Entry 4B6J (X-ray diffraction, 3.34 A resolution); this record covers chains B and C of the 4 polymer chains in the assembly.

# Chain B (and C)
Name: Phosphoserine phosphatase
From: Thermococcus onnurineus NA1
Notes: EC 3.1.3.3; chain C of this document is another copy of the same molecule, construct and numbering; everything in this record applies to it too
UniProtKB: B6YX36 (B6YX36_THEON); residue numbers follow UniProt; this construct covers 1-194
Chain sequence (201 residues; row label = number of the first residue in the row; numbers below 1 keep their minus sign (Gly-6 is residue -6)):
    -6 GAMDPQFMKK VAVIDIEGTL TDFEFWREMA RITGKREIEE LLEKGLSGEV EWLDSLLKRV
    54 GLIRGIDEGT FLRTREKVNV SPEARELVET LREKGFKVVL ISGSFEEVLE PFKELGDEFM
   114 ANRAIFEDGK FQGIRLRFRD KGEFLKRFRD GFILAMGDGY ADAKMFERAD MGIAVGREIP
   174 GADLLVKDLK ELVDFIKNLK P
Disordered / not traced: 194
Differences from the reference sequence: expression tag (-6 to 0)

# Chain B / chain C interface
Contacting residue pairs - 55 pairs, chain B then chain C:
  Gly-6(B) with Arg57(C); Ile118(C); Gln125(C); Gly126(C)
  Ala-5(B) with Val53(C); Gln125(C); Gly126(C); Ile127(C), hydrogen bond (backbone-backbone)
  Met-4(B) with Leu50(C), hydrophobic; Ile127(C); Leu129(C), hydrophobic
  Asp-3(B) with Ile118(C); Ile127(C), hydrogen bond (backbone-backbone); Arg128(C), salt bridge; Leu129(C), hydrogen bond (backbone-backbone)
  Pro-2(B) with Leu129(C)
  Gln-1(B) with Arg116(C); Leu129(C), hydrogen bond (backbone-backbone); Arg130(C), hydrogen bond
  Phe0(B) with Leu129(C), hydrogen bond (backbone-backbone); Arg130(C); Phe131(C), hydrophobic; Arg132(C)
  Val53(B) with Ala-5(C)
  Lys106(B) with Glu107(C), salt bridge
  Asp110(B) with Arg116(C), hydrogen bond (backbone-side chain); Arg130(C), hydrogen bond (backbone-side chain)
  Glu111(B) with Arg130(C), salt bridge; Arg140(C), salt bridge
  Arg116(B) with Asp110(C), hydrogen bond (side chain-backbone)
  Ile118(B) with Gly-6(C); Asp-3(C)
  Gln125(B) with Gly-6(C); Ala-5(C)
  Gly126(B) with Gly-6(C); Ala-5(C)
  Ile127(B) with Ala-5(C), hydrogen bond (backbone-backbone); Met-4(C); Asp-3(C), hydrogen bond (backbone-backbone)
  Arg128(B) with Asp-3(C), salt bridge
  Leu129(B) with Met-4(C), hydrophobic; Asp-3(C), hydrogen bond (backbone-backbone); Pro-2(C); Gln-1(C), hydrogen bond (backbone-backbone); Phe0(C), hydrogen bond (backbone-backbone)
  Arg130(B) with Gln-1(C), hydrogen bond; Phe0(C); Asp110(C), hydrogen bond (side chain-backbone); Glu111(C)
  Phe131(B) with Phe0(C), hydrophobic
  Arg132(B) with Phe0(C)
  Lys139(B) with Asp143(C)
  Arg140(B) with Glu111(C), salt bridge; Arg140(C)
  Arg142(B) with Arg142(C)
Interface residues without a listed pair, chain B (30 interface residues in all): Leu50, Lys90, Glu107, Met113, Phe141, Asp143
Interface residues without a listed pair, chain C (31 interface residues in all): Lys90, Lys106, Met113, Lys139, Phe141

# Summary
30 residues of chain B and 31 residues of chain C are in contact, with 16 hydrogen bonds and 6 salt bridges.
Among the polar pairs are Asp-3(B)-Arg128(C), Lys106(B)-Glu107(C) and Glu111(B)-Arg130(C).
Both chains are Phosphoserine phosphatase (Thermococcus onnurineus NA1). Entry 4B6J (Crystal structure of
phosphoserine phosphatase from T. onnurineus) was determined by X-ray diffraction together with 4AP9 from the
same study.
